PDB entry 9E23 | electron microscopy, 6.20 A resolution (low resolution: residue-level contacts below are approximate; hydrogen-bond / salt-bridge calls are withheld) | chains h and e of the 16 polymer chains in the assembly

[Chain h]
Protein: Isoform 2C of Cytoplasmic dynein 1 intermediate chain 2
From: Homo sapiens
Reference sequence: Q13409 (DC1I2_HUMAN), isoform Q13409-3; residue numbers follow UniProt; this construct covers 1-612
Sequence (612 residues; each row starts with the number of its first residue):
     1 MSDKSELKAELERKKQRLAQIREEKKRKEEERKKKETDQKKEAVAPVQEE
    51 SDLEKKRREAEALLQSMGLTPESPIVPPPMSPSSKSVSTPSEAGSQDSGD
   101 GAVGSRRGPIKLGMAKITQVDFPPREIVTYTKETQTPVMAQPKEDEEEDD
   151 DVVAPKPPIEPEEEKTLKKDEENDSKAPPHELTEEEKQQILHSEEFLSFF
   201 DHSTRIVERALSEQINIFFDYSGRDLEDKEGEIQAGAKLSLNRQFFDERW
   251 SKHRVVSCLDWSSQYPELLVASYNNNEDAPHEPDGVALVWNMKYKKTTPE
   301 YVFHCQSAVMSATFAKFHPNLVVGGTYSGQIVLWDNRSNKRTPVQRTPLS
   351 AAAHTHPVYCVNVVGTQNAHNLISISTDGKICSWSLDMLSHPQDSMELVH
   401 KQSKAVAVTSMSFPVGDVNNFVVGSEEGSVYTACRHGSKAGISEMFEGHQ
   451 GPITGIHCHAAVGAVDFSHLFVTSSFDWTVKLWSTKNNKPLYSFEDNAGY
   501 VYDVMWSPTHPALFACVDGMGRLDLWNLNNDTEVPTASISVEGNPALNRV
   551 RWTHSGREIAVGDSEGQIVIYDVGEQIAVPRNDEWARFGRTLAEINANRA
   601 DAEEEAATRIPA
Disordered / not traced: 1-109, 141-612
Construct notes: conflict Ser484 (Thr in Q13409), Gly499 (Asp in Q13409)
Curated features (UniProtKB/Swiss-Prot):
  - modified residue: Ser2 (N-acetylserine), Ser51 (Diphosphoserine), Ser73 (Phosphoserine)

[Chain e]
Protein: Cytoplasmic dynein 1 heavy chain 1
From: Homo sapiens
Reference sequence: Q14204 (DYHC1_HUMAN); residue numbers follow UniProt; this construct covers 2-4646
Sequence (4843 residues; numbered -196 to 4646; the number before each row is that of its first residue; numbers below 1 keep their minus sign (Gly-196 is residue -196)):
  -196 GDYDIPTTENLYFQGDKDCEMKRTTLDSPLGKLELSGCEQGLHRIIFLGK
  -146 GTSAADAVEVPAPAAVLGGPEPLMQATAWLNAYFHQPEAIEEFPVPALHH
   -96 PVFQQESFTRQVLWKLLKVVKFGEVISYSHLAALAGNPAATAAVKTALSG
   -46 NPVPILIPCHRVVQGDLDVGGYEGGLAVKEWLLAHEGHRLGKPGLGGSSE
     4 PGGGGGEDGSAGLEVSAVQNVADVSVLQKHLRKLVPLLLEDGGEAPAALE
    54 AALEEKSALEQMRKFLSDPQVHTVLVERSTLKEDVGDEGEEEKEFISYNI
   104 NIDIHYGVKSNSLAFIKRTPVIDADKPVSSQLRVLTLSEDSPYETLHSFI
   154 SNAVAPFFKSYIRESGKADRDGDKMAPSVEKKIAELEMGLLHLQQNIEIP
   204 EISLPIHPMITNVAKQCYERGEKPKVTDFGDKVEDPTFLNQLQSGVNRWI
   254 REIQKVTKLDRDPASGTALQEISFWLNLERALYRIQEKRESPEVLLTLDI
   304 LKHGKRFHATVSFDTDTGLKQALETVNDYNPLMKDFPLNDLLSATELDKI
   354 RQALVAIFTHLRKIRNTKYPIQRALRLVEAISRDLSSQLLKVLGTRKLMH
   404 VAYEEFEKVMVACFEVFQTWDDEYEKLQVLLRDIVKRKREENLKMVWRIN
   454 PAHRKLQARLDQMRKFRRQHEQLRAVIVRVLRPQVTAVAQQNQGEVPEPQ
   504 DMKVAEVLFDAADANAIEEVNLAYENVKEVDGLDVSKEGTEAWEAAMKRY
   554 DERIDRVETRITARLRDQLGTAKNANEMFRIFSRFNALFVRPHIRGAIRE
   604 YQTQLIQRVKDDIESLHDKFKVQYPQSQACKMSHVRDLPPVSGSIIWAKQ
   654 IDRQLTAYMKRVEDVLGKGWENHVEGQKLKQDGDSFRMKLNTQEIFDDWA
   704 RKVQQRNLGVSGRIFTIESTRVRGRTGNVLKLKVNFLPEIITLSKEVRNL
   754 KWLGFRVPLAIVNKAHQANQLYPFAISLIESVRTYERTCEKVEERNTISL
   804 LVAGLKKEVQALIAEGIALVWESYKLDPYVQRLAETVFNFQEKVDDLLII
   854 EEKIDLEVRSLETCMYDHKTFSEILNRVQKAVDDLNLHSYSNLPIWVNKL
   904 DMEIERILGVRLQAGLRAWTQVLLGQAEDKAEVDMDTDAPQVSHKPGGEP
   954 KIKNVVHELRITNQVIYLNPPIEECRYKLYQEMFAWKMVVLSLPRIQSQR
  1004 YQVGVHYELTEEEKFYRNALTRMPDGPVALEESYSAVMGIVSEVEQYVKV
  1054 WLQYQCLWDMQAENIYNRLGEDLNKWQALLVQIRKARGTFDNAETKKEFG
  1104 PVVIDYGKVQSKVNLKYDSWHKEVLSKFGQMLGSNMTEFHSQISKSRQEL
  1154 EQHSVDTASTSDAVTFITYVQSLKRKIKQFEKQVELYRNGQRLLEKQRFQ
  1204 FPPSWLYIDNIEGEWGAFNDIMRRKDSAIQQQVANLQMKIVQEDRAVESR
  1254 TTDLLTDWEKTKPVTGNLRPEEALQALTIYEGKFGRLKDDREKCAKAKEA
  1304 LELTDTGLLSGSEERVQVALEELQDLKGVWSELSKVWEQIDQMKEQPWVS
  1354 VQPRKLRQNLDALLNQLKSFPARLRQYASYEFVQRLLKGYMKINMLVIEL
  1404 KSEALKDRHWKQLMKRLHVNWVVSELTLGQIWDVDLQKNEAIVKDVLLVA
  1454 QGEMALEEFLKQIREVWNTYELDLVNYQNKCRLIRGWDDLFNKVKEHINS
  1504 VSAMKLSPYYKVFEEDALSWEDKLNRIMALFDVWIDVQRRWVYLEGIFTG
  1554 SADIKHLLPVETQRFQSISTEFLALMKKVSKSPLVMDVLNIQGVQRSLER
  1604 LADLLGKIQKALGEYLERERSSFPRFYFVGDEDLLEIIGNSKNVAKLQKH
  1654 FKKMFAGVSSIILNEDNSVVLGISSREGEEVMFKTPVSITEHPKINEWLT
  1704 LVEKEMRVTLAKLLAESVTEVEIFGKATSIDPNTYITWIDKYQAQLVVLS
  1754 AQIAWSENVETALSSMGGGGDAAPLHSVLSNVEVTLNVLADSVLMEQPPL
  1804 RRRKLEHLITELVHQRDVTRSLIKSKIDNAKSFEWLSQMRFYFDPKQTDV
  1854 LQQLSIQMANAKFNYGFEYLGVQDKLVQTPLTDRCYLTMTQALEARLGGS
  1904 PFGPAGTGKTESVKALGHQLGRFVLVFNCDETFDFQAMGRIFVGLCQVGA
  1954 WGCFDEFNRLEERMLSAVSQQVQCIQEALREHSNPNYDKTSAPITCELLN
  2004 KQVKVSPDMAIFITMNPGYAGRSNLPDNLKKLFRSLAMTKPDRQLIAQVM
  2054 LYSQGFRTAEVLANKIVPFFKLCDEQLSSQSHYDFGLRALKSVLVSAGNV
  2104 KRERIQKIKREKEERGEAVDEGEIAENLPEQEILIQSVCETMVPKLVAED
  2154 IPLLFSLLSDVFPGVQYHRGEMTALREELKKVCQEMYLTYGDGEEVGGMW
  2204 VEKVLQLYQITQINHGLMMVGPSGSGKSMAWRVLLKALERLEGVEGVAHI
  2254 IDPKAISKDHLYGTLDPNTREWTDGLFTHVLRKIIDSVRGELQKRQWIVF
  2304 DGDVDPEWVENLNSVLDDNKLLTLPNGERLSLPPNVRIMFEVQDLKYATL
  2354 ATVSRCGMVWFSEDVLSTDMIFNNFLARLRSIPLDEGEDEAQRRRKGKED
  2404 EGEEAASPMLQIQRDAATIMQPYFTSNGLVTKALEHAFQLEHIMDLTRLR
  2454 CLGSLFSMLHQACRNVAQYNANHPDFPMQIEQLERYIQRYLVYAILWSLS
  2504 GDSRLKMRAELGEYIRRITTVPLPTAPNIPIIDYEVSISGEWSPWQAKVP
  2554 QIEVETHKVAAPDVVVPTLDTVRHEALLYTWLAEHKPLVLCGPPGSGKTM
  2604 TLFSALRALPDMEVVGLNFSSATTPELLLKTFDHYCEYRRTPNGVVLAPV
  2654 QLGKWLVLFCDEINLPDMDKYGTQRVISFIRQMVEHGGFYRTSDQTWVKL
  2704 ERIQFVGACNPPTDPGRKPLSHRFLRHVPVVYVDYPGPASLTQIYGTFNR
  2754 AMLRLIPSLRTYAEPLTAAMVEFYTMSQERFTQDTQPHYIYSPREMTRWV
  2804 RGIFEALRPLETLPVEGLIRIWAHEALRLFQDRLVEDEERRWTDENIDTV
  2854 ALKHFPNIDREKAMSRPILYSNWLSKDYIPVDQEELRDYVKARLKVFYEE
  2904 ELDVPLVLFNEVLDHVLRIDRIFRQPQGHLLLIGVSGAGKTTLSRFVAWM
  2954 NGLSVYQIKVHRKYTGEDFDEDLRTVLRRSGCKNEKIAFIMDESNVLDSG
  3004 FLERMNTLLANGEVPGLFEGDEYATLMTQCKEGAQKEGLMLDSHEELYKW
  3054 FTSQVIRNLHVVFTMNPSSEGLKDRAATSPALFNRCVLNWFGDWSTEALY
  3104 QVGKEFTSKMDLEKPNYIVPDYMPVVYDKLPQPPSHREAIVNSCVFVHQT
  3154 LHQANARLAKRGGRTMAITPRHYLDFINHYANLFHEKRSELEEQQMHLNV
  3204 GLRKIKETVDQVEELRRDLRIKSQELEVKNAAANDKLKKMVKDQQEAEKK
  3254 KVMSQEIQEQLHKQQEVIADKQMSVKEDLDKVEPAVIEAQNAVKSIKKQH
  3304 LVEVRSMANPPAAVKLALESICLLLGESTTDWKQIRSIIMRENFIPTIVN
  3354 FSAEEISDAIREKMKKNYMSNPSYNYEIVNRASLACGPMVKWAIAQLNYA
  3404 DMLKRVEPLRNELQKLEDDAKDNQQKANEVEQMIRDLEASIARYKEEYAV
  3454 LISEAQAIKADLAAVEAKVNRSTALLKSLSAERERWEKTSETFKNQMSTI
  3504 AGDCLLSAAFIAYAGYFDQQMRQNLFTTWSHHLQQANIQFRTDIARTEYL
  3554 SNADERLRWQASSLPADDLCTENAIMLKRFNRYPLIIDPSGQATEFIMNE
  3604 YKDRKITRTSFLDDAFRKNLESALRFGNPLLVQDVESYDPVLNPVLNREV
  3654 RRTGGRVLITLGDQDIDLSPSFVIFLSTRDPTVEFPPDLCSRVTFVNFTV
  3704 TRSSLQSQCLNEVLKAERPDVDEKRSDLLKLQGEFQLRLRQLEKSLLQAL
  3754 NEVKGRILDDDTIITTLENLKREAAEVTRKVEETDIVMQEVETVSQQYLP
  3804 LSTACSSIYFTMESLKQIHFLYQYSLQFFLDIYHNVLYENPNLKGVTDHT
  3854 QRLSIITKDLFQVAFNRVARGMLHQDHITFAMLLARIKLKGTVGEPTYDA
  3904 EFQHFLRGNEIVLSAGSTPRIQGLTVEQAEAVVRLSCLPAFKDLIAKVQA
  3954 DEQFGIWLDSSSPEQTVPYLWSEETPATPIGQAIHRLLLIQAFRPDRLLA
  4004 MAHMFVSTNLGESFMSIMEQPLDLTHIVGTEVKPNTPVLMCSVPGYDASG
  4054 HVEDLAAEQNTQITSIAIGSAEGFNQADKAINTAVKSGRWVMLKNVHLAP
  4104 GWLMQLEKKLHSLQPHACFRLFLTMEINPKVPVNLLRAGRIFVFEPPPGV
  4154 KANMLRTFSSIPVSRICKSPNERARLYFLLAWFHAIIQERLRYAPLGWSK
  4204 KYEFGESDLRSACDTVDTWLDDTAKGRQNISPDKIPWSALKTLMAQSIYG
  4254 GRVDNEFDQRLLNTFLERLFTTRSFDSEFKLACKVDGHKDIQMPDGIRRE
  4304 EFVQWVELLPDTQTPSWLGLPNNAERVLLTTQGVDMISKMLKMQMLEDED
  4354 DLAYAETEKKTRTDSTSDGRPAWMRTLHTTASNWLHLIPQTLSHLKRTVE
  4404 NIKDPLFRFFEREVKMGAKLLQDVRQDLADVVQVCEGKKKQTNYLRTLIN
  4454 ELVKGILPRSWSHYTVPAGMTVIQWVSDFSERIKQLQNISLAAASGGAKE
  4504 LKNIHVCLGGLFVPEAYITATRQYVAQANSWSLEELCLEVNVTTSQGATL
  4554 DACSFGVTGLKLQGATCNNNKLSLSNAISTALPLTQLRWVKQTNTEKKAS
  4604 VVTLPVYLNFTRADLIFTVDFEIATKEDPRSFYERGVAVLCTE
Disordered / not traced: -196 to 209, 489-511, 928-947, 1405-4646
Construct notes: expression tag (-196 to 1)
Curated features (UniProtKB/Swiss-Prot):
  - binding site (ATP): Gly1906 to Thr1913, Gly2224 to Ser2231, Gly2595 to Thr2602, Gly2937 to Thr2944
  - modified residue: Ser2 (N-acetylserine), Ser70 (Phosphoserine), Lys1125 (N6-acetyllysine), Ser1230 (Phosphoserine), Lys3480 (N6-acetyllysine), Ser4162 (Phosphoserine), Lys4283 (N6-acetyllysine), Thr4366 (Phosphothreonine), Ser4368 (Phosphoserine)
  - natural variant: Glu94 (E94K: Found in a patient with spinal muscular atrophy; uncertain significance), Lys129 (K129I: In CDCBM13), Arg264 (R264L: In SMALED1), His306 (H306R: In CMT2O and SMALED1), Ile584 (I584L: In SMALED1), Arg598 (R598C: In CMT2O and SMALED1), Thr659 to Met662 (deletion: In CDCBM13), Lys671 (K671E: In SMALED1), Pro776 (P776L: In SMALED1), Tyr970 (Y970C: In SMALED1), Gly1132 (G1132E: In SMALED1), Gln1194 (Q1194R: In CMT2O), 9 further natural variant entries in UniProt

[Chain h / chain e interface]
Contacting residue pairs (13; chain h residue first):
  Thr129(h) with Asp1223(e); Ile1224(e); Arg1227(e)
  Tyr130(h) with Ile1224(e)
  Thr131(h) with Gly1219(e); Ala1220(e); Asp1223(e); Ile1224(e)
  Lys132(h) with Ala1220(e)
  Glu133(h) with Gly1216(e); Gly1219(e); Ala1220(e)
  Thr134(h) with Gly1216(e)
Other interface residues (no listed pair), chain e (7 interface residues in all): Glu1215

[Summary]
Chain h and chain e form an interface of 6 and 7 residues respectively. Curated annotation (UniProt) lists 32
ATP-binding residues on chain e.
Here chain h is Isoform 2C of Cytoplasmic dynein 1 intermediate chain 2 and chain e is Cytoplasmic dynein 1
heavy chain 1, both from Homo sapiens. Entry 9E23 (Cryo-EM structure of Pre-Chi dynein tail) was determined by
electron microscopy (same publication as 9DZY, 9E0T, 9E0W, 9E22 and 9E28).
